PDB entry 8T0L | electron microscopy, 3.62 A resolution | chains H and J of the 8 polymer chains in the assembly

[Chain H]
Molecule: DNA-directed RNA polymerase subunit alpha
Source organism: Escherichia coli
Notes: EC 2.7.7.6
UniProt: C3SR67 (C3SR67_ECOLX); residues 4-234 here = UniProt positions 4-234
Sequence (232 residues; each row starts with the number of its first residue):
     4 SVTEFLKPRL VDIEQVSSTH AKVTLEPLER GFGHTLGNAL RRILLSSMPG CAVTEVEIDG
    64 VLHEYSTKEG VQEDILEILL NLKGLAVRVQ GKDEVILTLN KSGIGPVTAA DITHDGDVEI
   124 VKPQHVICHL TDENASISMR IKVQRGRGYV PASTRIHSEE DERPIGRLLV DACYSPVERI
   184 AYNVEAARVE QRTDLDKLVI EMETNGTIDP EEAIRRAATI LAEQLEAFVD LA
Not modelled in the structure: 159-169, 233-235
Differences from the reference sequence: expression tag (235)

[Chain J]
Molecule: DNA-directed RNA polymerase subunit beta'
Source organism: Escherichia coli
Notes: EC 2.7.7.6
UniProt: A0A369F490 (A0A369F490_ECOLX); residue numbers follow UniProt; this construct covers 16-1373
Sequence (1358 residues; row label = number of the first residue in the row):
    16 EFDAIKIALA SPDMIRSWSF GEVKKPETIN YRTFKPERDG LFCARIFGPV KDYECLCGKY
    76 KRLKHRGVIC EKCGVEVTQT KVRRERMGHI ELASPTAHIW FLKSLPSRIG LLLDMPLRDI
   136 ERVLYFESYV VIEGGMTNLE RQQILTEEQY LDALEEFGDE FDAKMGAEAI QALLKSMDLE
   196 QECEQLREEL NETNSETKRK KLTKRIKLLE AFVQSGNKPE WMILTVLPVL PPDLRPLVPL
   256 DGGRFAASDL NDLYRRVINR NNRLKRLLDL AAPDIIVRNE KRMLQEAVDA LLDNGRRGRA
   316 ITGSNKRPLK SLADMIKGKQ GRFRQNLLGK RVDYSGRSVI TVGPYLRLHQ CGLPKKMALE
   376 LFKPFIYGKL ELRGLATTIK AAKKMVEREE AVVWDILDEV IREHPVLLNR APTLHRLGIQ
   436 AFEPVLIEGK AIQLHPLVCA AYNADFDGDQ MAVHVPLTLE AQLEARALMM STNNILSPAN
   496 GEPIIVPSQD VVLGLYYMTR DCVNAKGEGM VLTGPKEAER LYRSGLASLH ARVKVRITEY
   556 EKDANGELVA KTSLKDTTVG RAILWMIVPK GLPYSIVNQA LGKKAISKML NTCYRILGLK
   616 PTVIFADQIM YTGFAYAARS GASVGIDDMV IPEKKHEIIS EAEAEVAEIQ EQFQSGLVTA
   676 GERYNKVIDI WAAANDRVSK AMMDNLQTET VINRDGQEEK QVSFNSIYMM ADSGARGSAA
   736 QIRQLAGMRG LMAKPDGSII ETPITANFRE GLNVLQYFIS THGARKGLAD TALKTANSGY
   796 LTRRLVDVAQ DLVVTEDDCG THEGIMMTPV IEGGDVKEPL RDRVLGRVTA EDVLKPGTAD
   856 ILVPRNTLLH EQWCDLLEEN SVDAVKVRSV VSCDTDFGVC AHCYGRDLAR GHIINKGEAI
   916 GVIAAQSIGE PGTQLTMRTF HIGGAASRAA AESSIQVKNK GSIKLSNVKS VVNSSGKLVI
   976 TSRNTELKLI DEFGRTKESY KVPYGAVLAK GDGEQVAGGE TVANWDPHTM PVITEVSGFV
  1036 RFTDMIDGQT ITRQTDELTG LSSLVVLDSA ERTAGGKDLR PALKIVDAQG NDVLIPGTDM
  1096 PAQYFLPGKA IVQLEDGVQI SSGDTLARIP QESGGTKDIT GGLPRVADLF EARRPKEPAI
  1156 LAEISGIVSF GKETKGKRRL VITPVDGSDP YEEMIPKWRQ LNVFEGERVE RGDVISDGPE
  1216 APHDILRLRG VHAVTRYIVN EVQDVYRLQG VKINDKHIEV IVRQMLRKAT IVNAGSSDFL
  1276 EGEQVEYSRV KIANRELEAN GKVGATYSRD LLGITKASLA TESFISAASF QETTRVLTEA
  1336 AVAGKRDELR GLKENVIVGR LIPAGTGYAY HQDRMRRR
Not modelled in the structure: 933-947, 1126-1135
Differences from the reference sequence: conflict Ala262 (Thr in A0A369F490)
Bound ions: Zn2+ site 1: Cys70, Cys72, Cys85, Cys88; Mg2+: Asp460, Asp462, Asp464; Zn2+ site 2: Cys814, Cys888, Cys895, Cys898

[Interface between chain H and chain J]
Residue-residue contacts (28; chain H residue first):
  Arg44(H) - Arg538(J)
  Leu48(H) - Arg535(J)
  Leu48(H) - Arg538(J)
  Leu48(H) - Ser539(J)
  Leu79(H) - Leu569(J)  hydrophobic
  Glu80(H) - Arg551(J)
  Leu83(H) - Val526(J)
  Leu83(H) - Leu527(J)
  Leu83(H) - Arg551(J)
  Asn84(H) - Arg551(J)  hydrogen bond
  Lys86(H) - Leu527(J)
  Lys86(H) - Glu532(J)  salt bridge
  Tyr152(H) - Glu532(J)  hydrogen bond
  Tyr152(H) - Leu536(J)
  Tyr152(H) - Leu541(J)  hydrophobic
  Cys176(H) - Glu532(J)  hydrogen bond
  Ser178(H) - Arg535(J)
  Val180(H) - Arg535(J)  hydrogen bond (backbone-side chain)
  Glu181(H) - Lys531(J)
  Glu181(H) - Arg535(J)
  Arg182(H) - Glu534(J)
  Arg182(H) - Met581(J)
  Arg191(H) - Leu441(J)  hydrogen bond (side chain-backbone)
  Glu193(H) - Trp409(J)
  Gln194(H) - Lys370(J)  hydrogen bond (backbone-side chain)
  Gln194(H) - Trp409(J)
  Thr196(H) - Lys370(J)
  Asp197(H) - Glu443(J)
Interface residues without a listed pair, chain H (21 interface residues in all): Pro154, Asp174, Glu206
Interface residues without a listed pair, chain J (21 interface residues in all): Ala406, Asp413, Met525, Thr528

[Overview]
The chain H/chain J interface involves 21 residues from each chain; the contacts include 6 hydrogen bonds and
1 salt bridge. Polar pairs include Lys86(H)-Glu532(J), Asn84(H)-Arg551(J) and Tyr152(H)-Glu532(J). The Zn2+
site 1 is built by Cys70(J), Cys72(J), Cys85(J) and Cys88(J).
Chain H is DNA-directed RNA polymerase subunit alpha and chain J is DNA-directed RNA polymerase subunit beta',
both from Escherichia coli; the structure, E. coli Sw2/Snf2 ATPase RapA bound to both ADP-AlF3 and
reconstituted E. coli RNA polymerase post-termination ..., was determined by electron microscopy together with
8SZW, 8T00 and 8T02 from the same study.
